PDB entry 1YMW | X-ray diffraction, 1.50 A resolution | chain A

# Chain A
Name: Ribonuclease pancreatic
Source organism: Bos taurus
Notes: EC 3.1.27.5
UniProtKB: P61823 (RNP_BOVIN); residues 1-124 here correspond to UniProt positions 27-150 (UniProt number = residue number + 26)
Chain sequence (124 residues; each row starts with the number of its first residue):
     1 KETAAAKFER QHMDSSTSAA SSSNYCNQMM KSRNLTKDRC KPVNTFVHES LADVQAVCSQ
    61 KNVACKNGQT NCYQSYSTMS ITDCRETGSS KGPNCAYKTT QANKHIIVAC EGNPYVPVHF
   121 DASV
Differences from the reference sequence: engineered mutation Gly92 (Tyr118 in P61823)
Cystine bridges: Cys26-Cys84, Cys40-Cys95, Cys58-Cys110, Cys65-Cys72
UniProt features mapped onto this chain:
  - active site: His12 (Proton acceptor), His119 (Proton donor)
  - binding site (substrate): Lys7, Arg10, Lys41 to Thr45, Lys66, Arg85
  - glycosylation: Lys1 (N-linked (Glc) (glycation) lysine), Lys7 (N-linked (Glc) (glycation) lysine), Asn34 (N-linked (GlcNAc...) asparagine), Lys37 (N-linked (Glc) (glycation) lysine), Lys41 (N-linked (Glc) (glycation) lysine)
What the authors report for this chain:
  - mutagenesis - Y92G: decreased stability
  - mutagenesis - Y92G: decreased catalytic activity
  - conformationally variable residues: Arg33 to Lys41, Thr87 to Ala96

# Overview
Curated annotation (UniProt) lists active-site residues His12 and His119 and 9 substrate-binding residues.
From the paper: Y92G reduces stability; conformational variability at Arg33 and Thr87.
Chain A is Ribonuclease pancreatic (Bos taurus); the structure, The study of reductive unfolding pathways of
RNase A (Y92G mutant), was determined by X-ray diffraction, deposited together with 1YMN and 1YMR.
